Entry 8GJG (X-ray diffraction, 1.95 A resolution); this record covers chains A and B.

Chain A:
Name: gluc_A04_0005 Binder
Source organism: synthetic construct
Chain sequence (174 residues; row label = number of the first residue in the row; numbers below 1 keep their minus sign (Met-2 is residue -2)):
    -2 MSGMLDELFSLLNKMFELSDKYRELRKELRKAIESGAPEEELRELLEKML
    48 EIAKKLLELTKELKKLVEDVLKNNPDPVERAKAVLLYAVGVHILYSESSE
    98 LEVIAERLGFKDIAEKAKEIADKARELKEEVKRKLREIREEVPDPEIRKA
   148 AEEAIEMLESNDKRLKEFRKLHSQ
Not modelled in the structure: -2 to 0, 163-171

Chain B:
Name: gluc_A04_0005
Chain sequence (25 residues; each row starts with the number of its first residue):
   173 GFTSDYSKYLDSRRAQDFVQWLMNT

How chain A and chain B interact:
Contacting residue pairs (34):
  Leu2(A) with Met195(B)
  Phe6(A) with Val191(B), hydrophobic; Met195(B), hydrophobic
  Leu9(A) with Val191(B), hydrophobic
  Phe13(A) with Ala187(B); Gln188(B); Val191(B), hydrophobic
  Asp17(A) with Ser184(B)
  Arg20(A) with Lys180(B); Tyr181(B)
  Arg23(A) with Thr175(B), hydrogen bond (side chain-backbone); Ser176(B), hydrogen bond (side chain-backbone); Asp177(B), salt bridge
  Lys24(A) with Asp177(B), salt bridge
  Arg27(A) with Asp177(B), salt bridge
  Lys79(A) with Leu194(B); Thr197(B), hydrogen bond (side chain-backbone)
  Leu82(A) with Leu194(B), hydrophobic
  Leu83(A) with Val191(B), hydrophobic; Leu194(B), hydrophobic; Met195(B), hydrophobic
  Val86(A) with Phe190(B), hydrophobic; Val191(B), hydrophobic
  Glu94(A) with Lys180(B), salt bridge
  Glu97(A) with Lys180(B)
  Val100(A) with Phe174(B), hydrophobic
  Ile101(A) with Phe174(B), hydrophobic
  Arg104(A) with Phe174(B)
  Glu143(A) with Trp193(B); Thr197(B), hydrogen bond
  Ala147(A) with Phe190(B); Trp193(B), hydrophobic
  Arg161(A) with Thr175(B); Asp183(B), salt bridge
Interface residues without a listed pair, chain A (29 interface residues in all): Asp3, Ser16, Tyr19, Ser93, Lys146, Glu150, Ala151, Met154
Interface residues without a listed pair, chain B (19 interface residues in all): Gly173, Ser179, Arg186

In short:
Chain A and chain B form an interface of 29 and 19 residues respectively, with 4 hydrogen bonds and 5 salt
bridges. Polar pairs include Arg23(A)-Asp177(B), Lys24(A)-Asp177(B) and Arg27(A)-Asp177(B).
Here chain A is gluc_A04_0005 Binder (synthetic construct) and chain B is gluc_A04_0005. Entry 8GJG (De novo
design of high-affinity protein binders to bioactive helical peptides) was determined by X-ray diffraction
together with 8GJI, 8T5E and 8T5F from the same study.
